Entry 5Y5T (X-ray diffraction, 1.80 A resolution); this record covers chain A.

# Chain A
Protein: Tyrosine-protein kinase SYK
Organism: Homo sapiens
Notes: EC 2.7.10.2
Reference sequence: P43405 (KSYK_HUMAN); residues 356-635 here = UniProt positions 356-635
Amino-acid sequence (293 residues; each row starts with the number of its first residue):
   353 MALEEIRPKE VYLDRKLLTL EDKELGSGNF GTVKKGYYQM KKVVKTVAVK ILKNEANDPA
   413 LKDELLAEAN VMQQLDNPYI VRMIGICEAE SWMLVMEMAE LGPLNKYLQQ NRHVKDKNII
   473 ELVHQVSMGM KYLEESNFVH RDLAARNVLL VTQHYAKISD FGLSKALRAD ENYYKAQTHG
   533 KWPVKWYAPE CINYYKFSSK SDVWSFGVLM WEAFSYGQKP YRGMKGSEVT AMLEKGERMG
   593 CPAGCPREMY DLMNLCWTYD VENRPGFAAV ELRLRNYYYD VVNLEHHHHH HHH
Disordered / not traced: 353-362, 379-383, 407-411, 636-645
Differences from the reference sequence: expression tag (353-355, 636-645)
Small-molecule neighbours: 8OR (2-[[(1S,2S)-2-azanylcyclohexyl]amino]-4-[(4-methylsulfonylphenyl)amino]-6H-pyrido[4,3-d]pyrimidin-5-one): Leu377, Gly378, Val385, Ala400, Val433, Met448, Glu449, Met450, Ala451, Glu452, Leu453, Gly454, Pro455, Lys458, Arg498, Asn499, Leu501, Ser511, Asp512
UniProt features mapped onto this chain:
  - active site: Asp494 (Proton acceptor)
  - binding site (ATP): Leu377 to Val385, Lys402
  - modified residue: Tyr364 (Phosphotyrosine), Ser379 (Phosphoserine), Thr384 (Phosphothreonine), Tyr484 (Phosphotyrosine), Tyr507 (Phosphotyrosine), Tyr525 (Phosphotyrosine), Tyr526 (Phosphotyrosine), Thr530 (Phosphothreonine), Tyr546 (Phosphotyrosine), Ser579 (Phosphoserine), Thr582 (Phosphothreonine), Tyr629 (Phosphotyrosine), Tyr630 (Phosphotyrosine), Tyr631 (Phosphotyrosine)
  - natural variant: Met450 (M450I: In IMD82), Ser550 (S550F: In IMD82; S550Y: In IMD82)
  - mutagenesis: Tyr630 (Y630F: Loss of interaction with BLNK)
Reported in the primary citation:
  - binding site for 8OR: Ala400, Val433, Met448, Glu449, Ala451, Gly454, Pro455, Arg498, Leu501, Asp512

# Summary
Chain A binds compound 8OR. From UniProt: active-site residue Asp494, 10 ATP-binding residues and one
mutagenesis site. The paper reports a binding site for 8OR at Ala400, Val433 and Met448 among others.
Chain A is Tyrosine-protein kinase SYK (Homo sapiens); the structure, Crystal structures of spleen tyrosine
kinase in complex with a novel inhibitor, was determined by X-ray diffraction, deposited together with 5Y5U.
